9LUC - chains A and G of the 7 polymer chains in the assembly; structure by electron microscopy, 3.50 A resolution.

[Chain A]
Protein: Flagellar motor protein MotA
Source organism: Paenibacillus sp. TCA20
UniProt: A0A069DFV9 (A0A069DFV9_9BACL); numbering as in UniProt (aligned over 1-246)
Chain sequence (246 residues; numbered 1 to 246; the number before each row is that of its first residue):
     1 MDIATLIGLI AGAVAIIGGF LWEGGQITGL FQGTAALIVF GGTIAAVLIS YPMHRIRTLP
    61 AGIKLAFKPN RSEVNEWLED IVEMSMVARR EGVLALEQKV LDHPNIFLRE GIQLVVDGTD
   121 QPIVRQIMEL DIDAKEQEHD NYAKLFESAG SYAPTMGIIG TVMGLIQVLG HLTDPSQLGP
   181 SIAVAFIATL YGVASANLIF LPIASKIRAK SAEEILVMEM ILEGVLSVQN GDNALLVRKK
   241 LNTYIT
Not modelled in the structure: 1-25

[Chain G]
Protein: Chimeric B subunit of MotA1B1 from Paenibacillus sp. TCA20 and MotAB from E. coli
Source organism: Paenibacillus sp. TCA20
Chain sequence (49 residues; numbered 12 to 60; the number before each row is that of its first residue):
    12 GSPHDRWMIT YADLITLLLI FFVMMYAMSR LDASKYEEVT SSLQTTFQS

[Chain A / chain G interface]
Pairs across the interface - 15 pairs, chain A then chain G:
  Ser151(A) - Arg17(G)  hydrogen bond
  Tyr152(A) - Arg17(G)
  Pro154(A) - Trp18(G)
  Thr155(A) - Arg17(G)
  Thr155(A) - Trp18(G)
  Ile158(A) - Thr21(G)
  Ile158(A) - Tyr22(G)  hydrophobic
  Ile158(A) - Leu25(G)  hydrophobic
  Thr161(A) - Leu25(G)
  Leu178(A) - Phe32(G)  hydrophobic
  Leu178(A) - Met36(G)  hydrophobic
  Ile182(A) - Phe32(G)  hydrophobic
  Phe186(A) - Leu25(G)  hydrophobic
  Phe186(A) - Leu29(G)  hydrophobic
  Thr189(A) - Leu25(G)
Also at the interface, not in a pair above, chain A (16 interface residues in all): Glu147, Val162, Leu165, Leu169, Val193, Leu201
Also at the interface, not in a pair above, chain G (10 interface residues in all): His15, Phe33

[Overview]
16 residues of chain A and 10 residues of chain G are in contact, with 1 hydrogen bond. The hydrogen-bonded
pair is Ser151(A)-Arg17(G).
Here chain A is Flagellar motor protein MotA and chain G is Chimeric B subunit of MotA1B1 from Paenibacillus
sp. TCA20 and MotAB from E. coli, both from Paenibacillus sp. TCA20. Entry 9LUC (The chimeric flagellar motor
complex between MotA1B1 from Paenibacillus sp. TCA20 and MotAB from E.coli, state ...) was determined by
electron microscopy (same publication as 9LU9 and 9LUB).
